9FKD - chains L and K of the 5 polymer chains in the assembly; structure by electron microscopy, 3.30 A resolution.

== Chain L ==
Name: DB3 Fab Light Chain
From: synthetic construct
Notes: antibody fragment or engineered binder
Chain sequence (222 residues; each row starts with the number of its first residue):
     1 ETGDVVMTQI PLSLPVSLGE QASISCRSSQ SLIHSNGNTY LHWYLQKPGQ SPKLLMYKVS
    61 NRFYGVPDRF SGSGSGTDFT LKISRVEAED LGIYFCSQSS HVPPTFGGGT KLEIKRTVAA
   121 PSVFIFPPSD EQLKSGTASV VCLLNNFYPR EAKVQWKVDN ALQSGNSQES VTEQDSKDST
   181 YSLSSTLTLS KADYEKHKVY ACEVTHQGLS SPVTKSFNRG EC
Unresolved in the structure: 1-2
Disulfides: Cys-26/Cys-96, Cys-142/Cys-202
Ligand contacts: progesterone (STR): His-34, Ser-99, Val-102

== Chain K ==
Name: Anti-kappa Fab Light Chain
From: synthetic construct
Notes: antibody fragment or engineered binder
Chain sequence (217 residues; row label = number of the first residue in the row):
     1 ETGSIVMTQT PKFLFVSAGD RVTITCKASQ SVSNDVEWYQ QKPGQSPKLM IYFASKRYNG
    61 VPDRFTGSGF GTEFTFTIST VQAEDLAVYF CQQDYSSPWT FGGGTKLEIK RADAAPTVSI
   121 FPPSSEQLTS GGASVVCFLN NFYPKDINVK WKIDGSERQN GVLNSWTDQD SKDSTYSMSS
   181 TLTLTKDEYE RHNSYTCEAT HKTSTSPIVK SFNRGEC
Unresolved in the structure: 1-2, 158-160
Disulfides: Cys-26/Cys-91, Cys-137/Cys-197

== How chain L and chain K interact ==
Pairs across the interface (11):
  Ser-17(L) with Lys-56(K), hydrogen bond
  Glu-20(L) with Ser-55(K); Lys-56(K)
  Lys-115(L) with Asn-34(K), hydrogen bond; Asp-35(K), salt bridge
  Val-118(L) with Asp-94(K)
  Gln-207(L) with Tyr-95(K), hydrogen bond (side chain-backbone); Ser-96(K), hydrogen bond (backbone-side chain); Ser-97(K)
  Gly-208(L) with Ser-97(K)
  Ser-210(L) with Ser-97(K)
Other interface residues (no listed pair), chain L (10 interface residues in all): Arg-116, Thr-117, Leu-209
Other interface residues (no listed pair), chain K (10 interface residues in all): Ser-33, Phe-53

== In short ==
The chain L/chain K interface involves 10 residues from each chain, with 4 hydrogen bonds and 1 salt bridge.
Polar pairs include Lys-115(L)/Asp-35(K), Ser-17(L)/Lys-56(K) and Lys-115(L)/Asn-34(K). Bound to chain L:
progesterone.
Here chain L is DB3 Fab Light Chain and chain K is Anti-kappa Fab Light Chain, both from synthetic construct.
Entry 9FKD (Progesterone-bound DB3 Fab in complex with computationally designed DBPro1156_2 protein binder)
was determined by electron microscopy, deposited together with 8S1X.
